8GS9 - chains A and H of the 3 polymer chains in the assembly; structure by electron microscopy, 2.66 A resolution.

Chain A:
Protein: Spike glycoprotein
From: Severe acute respiratory syndrome coronavirus 2
UniProtKB: P0DTC2 (SPIKE_SARS2); numbering as in UniProt (aligned over 337-517)
Amino-acid sequence (181 residues; row label = number of the first residue in the row):
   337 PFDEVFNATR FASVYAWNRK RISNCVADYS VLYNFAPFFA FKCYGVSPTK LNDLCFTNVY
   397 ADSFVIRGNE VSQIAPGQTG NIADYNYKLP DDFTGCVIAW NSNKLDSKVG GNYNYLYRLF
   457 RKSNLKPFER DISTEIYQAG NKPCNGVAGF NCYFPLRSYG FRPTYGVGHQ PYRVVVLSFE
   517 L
Construct notes: variant D339 (Gly in P0DTC2), F371 (Ser in P0DTC2), P373 (Ser in P0DTC2), F375 (Ser in P0DTC2), A376 (Thr in P0DTC2), N405 (Asp in P0DTC2), S408 (Arg in P0DTC2), N417 (Lys in P0DTC2), K440 (Asn in P0DTC2), N477 (Ser in P0DTC2), K478 (Thr in P0DTC2), A484 (Glu in P0DTC2), R493 (Gln in P0DTC2), R498 (Gln in P0DTC2), Y501 (Asn in P0DTC2), H505 (Tyr in P0DTC2)
UniProt features mapped onto this chain:
  - region: N448 to F456 (Immunodominant HLA epitope recognized by the CD8+)
  - glycosylation: N343 (N-linked (GlcNAc...) (complex) asparagine)
  - natural variant: D339 (G339D: In strain: Omicron/BA.1, Omicron/BA.2 and 4 more; this construct carries the variant), R346 (R346K: In strain: Mu/B.1.621; R346T: In strain: Omicron/BQ.1.1, Omicron/XBB.1.5 and 1 more), L368 (L368I: In strain: Omicron/XBB.1.5, Omicron/EG.5.1), F371 (S371F: In strain: Omicron/BA.2, Omicron/BA.2.12.1 and 6 more; this construct carries the variant), P373 (S373P: In strain: Omicron/BA.1, Omicron/BA.2 and 7 more; this construct carries the variant), F375 (S375F: In strain: Omicron/BA.1, Omicron/BA.2 and 7 more; this construct carries the variant), A376 (T376A: In strain: Omicron/BA.2, Omicron/BA.2.12.1 and 5 more; this construct carries the variant), N405 (D405N: In strain: Omicron/BA.2, Omicron/BA.2.12.1 and 6 more; this construct carries the variant), S408 (R408S: In strain: Omicron/BA.2, Omicron/BA.2.12.1 and 6 more; this construct carries the variant), N417 (K417N: In strain: Beta/B.1.351, Omicron/BA.1 and 8 more; this construct carries the variant), K440 (N440K: In strain: Omicron/BA.1, Omicron/BA.2 and 7 more; this construct carries the variant), K444 (K444T: In strain: Omicron/BQ.1.1), 16 further natural variant entries in UniProt
  - mutagenesis: N343 (N343Q: Reduced viral infectivity), L452 (L452R: Increased resistance to neutralizing antibodies. Decreases HLA binding to NF9 epitope. Increased binding affinity to human ACE2), Y453 (Y453F: Decreased HLA binding to NF9 epitope. Increased binding affinity to human ACE2), A475 (A475V: Increased resistance to neutralizing antibodies), V483 (V483A: Increased resistance to neutralizing antibodies), F490 (F490L: Increased resistance to neutralizing antibodies and human covalescent sera neutralization)
Disulfides: C379-C432, C480-C488
From the paper describing this entry:
  - mutagenesis - N460K, N460K/F486V, N460K/F486S, F486S, F486V: unchanged binding to VacBB-551

Chain H:
Protein: Heavy chain of VacBB-551
From: Homo sapiens
Amino-acid sequence (113 residues; row label = number of the first residue in the row):
     2 VQLVESGGGL IQPGGSLRLS CAASEIIVSR NYMNWVRQAP GKGLEWVSVI YAGGSTFYAD
    62 SVKDRFTISR DNSKNTLYLQ MNRLRAEDTA VYYCARSLGD RFDFWGQGTL VTV
Disulfides: C22-C95

Chain A / chain H interface:
Contacting residue pairs (24; chain A residue first):
  T415(A) - F58(H)
  N417(A) - Y33(H)
  D420(A) - S56(H)  hydrogen bond
  Y421(A) - Y33(H)
  Y421(A) - Y52(H)
  Y421(A) - A53(H)
  Y421(A) - G54(H)  hydrogen bond (side chain-backbone)
  L455(A) - Y33(H)  hydrogen bond (backbone-side chain)
  L455(A) - G100(H)
  F456(A) - Y33(H)
  R457(A) - A53(H)
  K458(A) - R31(H)
  N460(A) - G54(H)  hydrogen bond (side chain-backbone)
  Y473(A) - R31(H)  hydrogen bond (side chain-backbone)
  Q474(A) - R31(H)
  A475(A) - N32(H)
  G476(A) - I28(H)
  N477(A) - R31(H)  hydrogen bond
  K478(A) - E26(H)  salt bridge
  F486(A) - F105(H)  hydrophobic
  N487(A) - R97(H)  hydrogen bond
  Y489(A) - R97(H)
  Y489(A) - L99(H)  hydrophobic
  R493(A) - R102(H)
Other interface residues (no listed pair), chain A (20 interface residues in all): G416
From the paper, about this interface:
  - residue pairs: N417(A)-Y33(H) (hydrogen bond), N477(A)-R31(H) (hydrogen bond), K478(A)-E26(H) (salt bridge), F486(A)-R97(H) (cation-pi contact)
  - epitope / paratope residues, chain A: N417(A), D420(A), Y421(A), L455(A), N460(A), Y473(A), Q474(A), N477(A), K478(A), F486(A), N487(A), Y489(A)
  - epitope / paratope residues, chain H: E26(H), R31(H), Y33(H), G54(H), S56(H), R97(H)

In short:
The interface between chain A and chain H involves 20 residues on one side and 15 on the other; the contacts
include 7 hydrogen bonds and 1 salt bridge. Polar contacts include K478(A)-E26(H), D420(A)-S56(H) and
Y421(A)-G54(H). The authors report hydrogen bonds between N417(A) and Y33(H) and N477(A) and R31(H); a salt
bridge between K478(A) and E26(H); a cation-pi contact between F486(A) and R97(H). The paper reports that
N460K, N460K/F486V and N460K/F486S of chain A, among others, leave binding to VacBB-551 unchanged;
epitope/paratope residues N417(A), D420(A) and E26(H) among others; 5 substitutions were tested in all.
Here chain A is Spike glycoprotein (Severe acute respiratory syndrome coronavirus 2) and chain H is Heavy
chain of VacBB-551 (Homo sapiens). Entry 8GS9 (SARS-CoV-2 BA.2 spike RBD in complex bound with VacBB-551) was
determined by electron microscopy.
